3ATQ - chain A; structure by X-ray diffraction, 1.85 A resolution.

Chain A:
Molecule: Conserved Archaeal protein
From: Sulfolobus acidocaldarius
UniProt: Q4JA33 (Q4JA33_SULAC); numbering as in UniProt (aligned over 1-452)
Sequence (453 residues; numbered 0 to 452; the number before each row is that of its first residue; numbering starts at 0):
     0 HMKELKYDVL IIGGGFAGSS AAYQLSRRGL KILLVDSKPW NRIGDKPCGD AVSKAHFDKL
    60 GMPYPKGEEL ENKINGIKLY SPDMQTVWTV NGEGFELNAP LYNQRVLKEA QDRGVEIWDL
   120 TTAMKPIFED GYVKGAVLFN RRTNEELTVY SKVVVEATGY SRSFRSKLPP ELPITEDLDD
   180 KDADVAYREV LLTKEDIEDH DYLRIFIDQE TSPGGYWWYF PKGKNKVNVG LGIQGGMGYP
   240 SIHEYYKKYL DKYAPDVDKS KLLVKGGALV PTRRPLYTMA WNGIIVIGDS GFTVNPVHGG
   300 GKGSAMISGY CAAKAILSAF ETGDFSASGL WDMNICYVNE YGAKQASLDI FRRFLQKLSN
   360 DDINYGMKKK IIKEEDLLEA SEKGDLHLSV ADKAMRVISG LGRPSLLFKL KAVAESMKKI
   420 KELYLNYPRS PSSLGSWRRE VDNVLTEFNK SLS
Not modelled in the structure: 0
Disulfides: Cys310-Cys335
Construct notes: expression tag (0)
Residues lining bound ligands:
  - tetradecane (C14): Ala50, Asp183, Ala185, Leu202, Gly213, Gly214, Tyr215, Trp217, Phe219, Gly231, Thr271, Pro295, Val296, His297, Gly298, Gly299
  - dihydroflavine-adenine dinucleotide (FDA): Ile11, Gly12, Gly13, Gly14, Phe15, Ala16, Gly17, Val34, Asp35, Ser36, Lys37, Lys45, Pro46, Cys47, Gly48, Asp49, Ala50, Val51, Thr120, Thr121, Ala122, Ala156, Thr157, Gly158, Ser160, Ser162, Ala185, Tyr186, Arg187, Trp217, Phe219, Ala267, Leu268, Val269, Gly287, Asp288, Val293, Gly298, Gly299, Gly300, Lys301, Gly302, Ala304

In short:
Chain A binds dihydroflavine-adenine dinucleotide and tetradecane.
Chain A is Conserved Archaeal protein (Sulfolobus acidocaldarius); the structure, Geranylgeranyl Reductase
(GGR) from Sulfolobus acidocaldarius, was determined by X-ray diffraction together with 3ATR from the same
study.
